Entry 2EXW (X-ray diffraction, 3.20 A resolution); this record covers chains A and B of the 6 polymer chains in the assembly.

[Chain A (and B)]
Molecule: H(+)/Cl(-) exchange transporter clcA
Organism: Escherichia coli
Notes: chain B of this document is another copy of the same molecule, construct and numbering; everything in this record applies to it too
UniProtKB: P37019 (CLCA_ECOLI); numbering as in UniProt (aligned over 1-473)
Amino-acid sequence (473 residues; each row starts with the number of its first residue):
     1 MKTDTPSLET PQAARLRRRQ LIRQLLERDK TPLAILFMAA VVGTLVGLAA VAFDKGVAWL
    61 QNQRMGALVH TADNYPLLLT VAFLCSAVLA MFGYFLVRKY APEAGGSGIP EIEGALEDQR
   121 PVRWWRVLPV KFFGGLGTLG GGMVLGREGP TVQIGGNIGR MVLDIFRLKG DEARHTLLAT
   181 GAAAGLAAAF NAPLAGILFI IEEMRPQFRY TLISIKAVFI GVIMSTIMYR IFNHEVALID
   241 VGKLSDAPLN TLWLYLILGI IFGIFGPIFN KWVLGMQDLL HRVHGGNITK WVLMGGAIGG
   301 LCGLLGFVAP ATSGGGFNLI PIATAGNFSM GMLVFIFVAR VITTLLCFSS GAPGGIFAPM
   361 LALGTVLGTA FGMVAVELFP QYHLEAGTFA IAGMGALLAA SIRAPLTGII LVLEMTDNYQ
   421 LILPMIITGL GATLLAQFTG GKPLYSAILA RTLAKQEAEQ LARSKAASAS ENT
Not modelled in the structure: 1-16, 461-473 (chain B: 1-17, 459-473)
Curated features (UniProtKB/Swiss-Prot):
  - motif: Gly106 to Pro110 (Selectivity filter part_1), Gly146 to Pro150 (Selectivity filter part_2), Gly355 to Pro359 (Selectivity filter part_3)
  - binding site (chloride): Ser107, Ile356, Phe357, Tyr445
  - site: Glu148 (Mediates proton transfer from the outer aqueous phase to the interior of the protein), Glu203 (Mediates proton transfer from the protein to the inner aqueous phase)

[Interface between chain A and chain B]
Pairs across the interface (111):
  Arg17(A) - Glu117(B)  hydrogen bond (side chain-backbone)
  Arg17(A) - Gln119(B)
  Arg17(A) - Arg209(B)
  Arg18(A) - Gln119(B)
  Arg18(A) - Leu453(B)
  Arg18(A) - Gln456(B)  hydrogen bond
  Arg18(A) - Glu457(B)
  Arg19(A) - Glu457(B)  salt bridge
  Leu21(A) - Glu117(B)
  Leu21(A) - Gln119(B)
  Leu21(A) - Phe208(B)  hydrophobic
  Leu21(A) - Leu453(B)  hydrophobic
  Ile22(A) - Ala450(B)
  Ile22(A) - Leu453(B)
  Ile22(A) - Ala454(B)  hydrophobic
  Gln24(A) - Phe208(B)
  Leu25(A) - Phe208(B)  hydrophobic
  Leu25(A) - Leu449(B)  hydrophobic
  Leu25(A) - Ala450(B)
  Leu26(A) - Lys442(B)  hydrogen bond (backbone-side chain)
  Leu26(A) - Ala450(B)  hydrophobic
  Arg28(A) - Glu202(B)
  Arg28(A) - Glu203(B)  salt bridge
  Arg28(A) - Gln207(B)
  Arg28(A) - Phe208(B)
  Arg28(A) - Ser446(B)  hydrogen bond
  Asp29(A) - Arg403(B)  salt bridge
  Asp29(A) - Thr433(B)
  Asp29(A) - Gln437(B)  hydrogen bond (backbone-side chain)
  Lys30(A) - Gln437(B)
  Thr31(A) - Gln437(B)
  Leu33(A) - Phe438(B)  hydrophobic
  Leu36(A) - Leu434(B)  hydrophobic
  Glu117(A) - Leu21(B)
  Gln119(A) - Arg18(B)
  Gln119(A) - Leu21(B)
  Leu194(A) - Leu413(B)  hydrophobic
  Leu194(A) - Ile422(B)  hydrophobic
  Leu198(A) - Leu198(B)  hydrophobic
  Leu198(A) - Leu406(B)  hydrophobic
  Ile201(A) - Leu406(B)  hydrophobic
  Glu202(A) - Arg28(B)
  Glu203(A) - Arg28(B)  salt bridge
  Arg205(A) - Arg205(B)
  Gln207(A) - Arg28(B)
  Gln207(A) - Tyr210(B)
  Phe208(A) - Leu21(B)  hydrophobic
  Phe208(A) - Gln24(B)
  Phe208(A) - Leu25(B)  hydrophobic
  Phe208(A) - Arg28(B)
  Phe208(A) - Tyr210(B)  hydrophobic
  Arg209(A) - Tyr210(B)
  Tyr210(A) - Gln207(B)
  Tyr210(A) - Phe208(B)  hydrophobic
  Tyr210(A) - Arg209(B)
  Tyr210(A) - Tyr210(B)
  Lys216(A) - Thr433(B)
  Lys216(A) - Leu434(B)
  Lys216(A) - Gln437(B)
  Phe219(A) - Leu406(B)  hydrophobic
  Phe219(A) - Ile409(B)  hydrophobic
  Phe219(A) - Ile426(B)  hydrophobic
  Phe219(A) - Leu430(B)  hydrophobic
  Ile220(A) - Leu430(B)  hydrophobic
  Ile220(A) - Leu434(B)  hydrophobic
  Ile223(A) - Ile426(B)  hydrophobic
  Ile223(A) - Leu430(B)  hydrophobic
  Thr226(A) - Leu423(B)
  Arg230(A) - Leu423(B)
  Ile231(A) - Leu249(B)  hydrophobic
  Leu249(A) - Ile231(B)  hydrophobic
  Arg403(A) - Asp29(B)  salt bridge
  Leu406(A) - Leu198(B)  hydrophobic
  Leu406(A) - Ile201(B)  hydrophobic
  Leu406(A) - Phe219(B)  hydrophobic
  Leu413(A) - Leu194(B)  hydrophobic
  Glu414(A) - Tyr419(B)  hydrogen bond
  Asp417(A) - Tyr419(B)
  Tyr419(A) - Glu414(B)  hydrogen bond
  Tyr419(A) - Asp417(B)
  Ile422(A) - Leu194(B)  hydrophobic
  Leu423(A) - Thr226(B)
  Leu423(A) - Arg230(B)
  Ile426(A) - Phe219(B)  hydrophobic
  Ile426(A) - Ile223(B)  hydrophobic
  Ile427(A) - Ile223(B)
  Leu430(A) - Phe219(B)  hydrophobic
  Leu430(A) - Ile220(B)  hydrophobic
  Leu430(A) - Ile223(B)  hydrophobic
  Thr433(A) - Asp29(B)
  Thr433(A) - Lys216(B)
  Leu434(A) - Leu36(B)  hydrophobic
  Leu434(A) - Lys216(B)
  Gln437(A) - Asp29(B)  hydrogen bond (side chain-backbone)
  Gln437(A) - Lys30(B)
  Gln437(A) - Thr31(B)
  Gln437(A) - Lys216(B)
  Phe438(A) - Leu33(B)  hydrophobic
  Lys442(A) - Leu26(B)  hydrogen bond (side chain-backbone)
  Ser446(A) - Arg28(B)  hydrogen bond
  Leu449(A) - Leu25(B)  hydrophobic
  Ala450(A) - Leu25(B)
  Ala450(A) - Leu26(B)  hydrophobic
  Leu453(A) - Arg18(B)
  Leu453(A) - Leu21(B)  hydrophobic
  Leu453(A) - Ile22(B)
  Ala454(A) - Arg19(B)
  Ala454(A) - Ile22(B)  hydrophobic
  Gln456(A) - Arg18(B)  hydrogen bond
  Glu457(A) - Arg18(B)  salt bridge
  Glu457(A) - Arg19(B)  salt bridge
Other interface residues (no listed pair), chain A (66 interface residues in all): Asn191, Ala192, Pro193, Ile197, Ile227, Leu252, Ile409, Ile410, Pro443
Other interface residues (no listed pair), chain B (65 interface residues in all): Asn191, Ala192, Pro193, Ile197, Ile227, Leu252, Ile410, Ile427, Pro443

[In short]
The interface between chain A and chain B involves 66 residues on one side and 65 on the other; the contacts
include 11 hydrogen bonds and 7 salt bridges. Among the polar pairs are Arg19(A)-Glu457(B), Arg28(A)-Glu203(B)
and Asp29(A)-Arg403(B).
Both chains are H(+)/Cl(-) exchange transporter clcA (Escherichia coli). Entry 2EXW (Crystal structure of a
EcClC-Fab complex in the absence of bound ions) was determined by X-ray diffraction, deposited together with
2EXY and 2EZ0.
